7D7F - chains B and C of the 4 polymer chains in the assembly; structure by electron microscopy, 3.10 A resolution.

[Chain B (and C)]
Name: Polycystic kidney disease 2-like 1 protein
Source organism: Mus musculus
Notes: chain C of this document is another copy of the same molecule, construct and numbering; everything in this record applies to it too
UniProtKB: A2A259 (PK2L1_MOUSE); numbering as in UniProt (aligned over 64-629)
Chain sequence (604 residues; numbered 26 to 629; the number before each row is that of its first residue):
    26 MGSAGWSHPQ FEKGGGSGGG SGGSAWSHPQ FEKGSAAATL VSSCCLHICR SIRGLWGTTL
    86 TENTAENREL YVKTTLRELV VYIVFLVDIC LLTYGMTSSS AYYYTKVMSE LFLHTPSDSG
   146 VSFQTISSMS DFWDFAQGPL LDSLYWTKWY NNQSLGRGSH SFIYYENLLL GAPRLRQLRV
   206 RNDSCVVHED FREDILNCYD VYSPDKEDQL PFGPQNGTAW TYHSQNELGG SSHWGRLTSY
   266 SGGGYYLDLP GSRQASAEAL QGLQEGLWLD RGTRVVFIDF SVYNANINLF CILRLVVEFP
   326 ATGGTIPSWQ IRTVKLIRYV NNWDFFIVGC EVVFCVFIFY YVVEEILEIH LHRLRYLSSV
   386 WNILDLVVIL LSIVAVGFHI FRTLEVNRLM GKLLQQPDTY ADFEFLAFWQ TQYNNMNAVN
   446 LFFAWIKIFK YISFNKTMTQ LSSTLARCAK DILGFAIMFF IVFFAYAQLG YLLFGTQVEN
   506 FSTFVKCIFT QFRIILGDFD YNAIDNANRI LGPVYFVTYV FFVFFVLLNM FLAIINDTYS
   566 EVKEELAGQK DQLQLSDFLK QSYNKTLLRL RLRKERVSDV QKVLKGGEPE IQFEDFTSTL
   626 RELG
Unresolved in the structure: 26-93, 576-629 (chain C: 26-93, 568-629)
Disulfide bonds: C210-C223
Covalent attachments: N-acetylglucosamine (NAG) linked to N177, N207, N241
Differences from the reference sequence: initiating methionine (26); expression tag (27-63)
Metal / ion sites: Ca2+: E370, E373, N387, D390
Reported in the primary citation:
  - contacts within the chain: R472-D562

[Chain B / chain C interface]
Residue-residue contacts - 93 pairs, chain B then chain C:
  S152(B) - E135(C)
  S152(B) - Y189(C)
  W158(B) - Y175(C)
  C210(B) - N311(C)
  V211(B) - V345(C)  hydrophobic
  H213(B) - I342(C)
  H213(B) - V345(C)
  D215(B) - I342(C)
  F216(B) - L195(C)  hydrophobic
  F216(B) - Y308(C)  hydrophobic
  F216(B) - I342(C)  hydrophobic
  F216(B) - M415(C)  hydrophobic
  I220(B) - Y308(C)  hydrophobic
  I220(B) - A310(C)  hydrophobic
  C223(B) - A310(C)  hydrogen bond (side chain-backbone)
  C223(B) - N311(C)
  Y224(B) - N311(C)  hydrogen bond (backbone-side chain)
  L262(B) - Y128(C)  hydrophobic
  Q289(B) - Y175(C)
  Q289(B) - N176(C)
  E290(B) - N176(C)  hydrogen bond (backbone-side chain)
  L292(B) - W174(C)  hydrophobic
  L292(B) - Y175(C)
  L292(B) - N176(C)
  L292(B) - Q178(C)
  W293(B) - Y175(C)
  L294(B) - Y175(C)  hydrogen bond (backbone-side chain)
  R296(B) - W174(C)
  R296(B) - R182(C)
  R296(B) - Y190(C)  hydrogen bond (side chain-backbone)
  R296(B) - E191(C)  salt bridge
  A326(B) - N309(C)  hydrogen bond (backbone-side chain)
  A326(B) - N311(C)  hydrogen bond (backbone-side chain)
  T327(B) - V132(C)
  T327(B) - N192(C)  hydrogen bond (backbone-side chain)
  T327(B) - N309(C)
  T327(B) - I312(C)
  G328(B) - V132(C)
  I331(B) - Y128(C)  hydrophobic
  K475(B) - E94(C)
  D476(B) - K461(C)
  L478(B) - L95(C)  hydrophobic
  G479(B) - T462(C)
  F480(B) - T462(C)
  F480(B) - M463(C)  hydrophobic
  I482(B) - F459(C)  hydrophobic
  M483(B) - F454(C)  hydrophobic
  M483(B) - F459(C)  hydrophobic
  M483(B) - M463(C)  hydrophobic
  A490(B) - F447(C)
  Y491(B) - F447(C)  hydrophobic
  Q493(B) - Y119(C)  hydrogen bond
  Q493(B) - W450(C)  hydrogen bond
  L494(B) - A443(C)
  L494(B) - F447(C)  hydrophobic
  Y496(B) - T122(C)
  L497(B) - A443(C)  hydrophobic
  L497(B) - L446(C)  hydrophobic
  L498(B) - N440(C)
  L498(B) - A443(C)  hydrophobic
  G500(B) - Y127(C)
  T501(B) - A126(C)
  T501(B) - T130(C)
  Q502(B) - Y127(C)
  Q502(B) - I336(C)
  E504(B) - Y127(C)
  F524(B) - D523(C)
  Y526(B) - F514(C)
  Y526(B) - R518(C)
  N533(B) - N440(C)
  R534(B) - W259(C)  hydrogen bond (side chain-backbone)
  R534(B) - G260(C)  hydrogen bond (side chain-backbone)
  R534(B) - R261(C)
  F541(B) - L521(C)  hydrophobic
  V542(B) - F517(C)  hydrophobic
  V545(B) - F517(C)  hydrophobic
  F546(B) - F517(C)  hydrophobic
  F550(B) - L466(C)  hydrophobic
  V551(B) - M463(C)  hydrophobic
  L553(B) - F556(C)  hydrophobic
  N554(B) - M463(C)
  N554(B) - Q465(C)
  N554(B) - L466(C)  hydrogen bond (side chain-backbone)
  F556(B) - F556(C)  hydrophobic
  L557(B) - Q465(C)
  L557(B) - L466(C)  hydrophobic
  A558(B) - Q465(C)
  N561(B) - T563(C)
  Y564(B) - T563(C)
  Y564(B) - Y564(C)  hydrophobic
  Y564(B) - E566(C)
  Y564(B) - V567(C)
  K568(B) - V567(C)
Interface residues without a listed pair, chain B (74 interface residues in all): M154, S155, D219, D225, V226, R261, D295, R299, G329, I486, V503, S507, N527, I535, L536, P538, I560
Interface residues without a listed pair, chain C (67 interface residues in all): T118, S125, Y129, H185, F187, L193, F315, T338, Y344, V444, M555, I559, I560

[Overview]
Chain B and chain C form an interface of 74 and 67 residues respectively, with 13 hydrogen bonds and 1 salt
bridge. Among the polar pairs are R296(B)-E191(C), C223(B)-A310(C) and Y224(B)-N311(C). N-acetylglucosamine is
covalently linked to N177(B), N207(B) and N241(B). From the paper: contacts within the chain involving R472(B)
and D562(B).
Chain B and chain C are both Polycystic kidney disease 2-like 1 protein (Mus musculus); the structure,
Structure of PKD1L3-CTD/PKD2L1 in calcium-bound state, was determined by electron microscopy together with
7D7E from the same study.
